9BYC - chains A and B of the 4 polymer chains in the assembly; structure by electron microscopy, 3.94 A resolution.

== Chain A (and B) ==
Molecule: Ribonucleoside-diphosphate reductase subunit alpha
Source organism: Bacillus subtilis
Notes: EC 1.17.4.1; chain B of this document is another copy of the same molecule, construct and numbering; everything in this record applies to it too
UniProtKB: P50620 (RIR1_BACSU); numbering as in UniProt (aligned over 1-700)
Sequence (700 residues; each row starts with the number of its first residue):
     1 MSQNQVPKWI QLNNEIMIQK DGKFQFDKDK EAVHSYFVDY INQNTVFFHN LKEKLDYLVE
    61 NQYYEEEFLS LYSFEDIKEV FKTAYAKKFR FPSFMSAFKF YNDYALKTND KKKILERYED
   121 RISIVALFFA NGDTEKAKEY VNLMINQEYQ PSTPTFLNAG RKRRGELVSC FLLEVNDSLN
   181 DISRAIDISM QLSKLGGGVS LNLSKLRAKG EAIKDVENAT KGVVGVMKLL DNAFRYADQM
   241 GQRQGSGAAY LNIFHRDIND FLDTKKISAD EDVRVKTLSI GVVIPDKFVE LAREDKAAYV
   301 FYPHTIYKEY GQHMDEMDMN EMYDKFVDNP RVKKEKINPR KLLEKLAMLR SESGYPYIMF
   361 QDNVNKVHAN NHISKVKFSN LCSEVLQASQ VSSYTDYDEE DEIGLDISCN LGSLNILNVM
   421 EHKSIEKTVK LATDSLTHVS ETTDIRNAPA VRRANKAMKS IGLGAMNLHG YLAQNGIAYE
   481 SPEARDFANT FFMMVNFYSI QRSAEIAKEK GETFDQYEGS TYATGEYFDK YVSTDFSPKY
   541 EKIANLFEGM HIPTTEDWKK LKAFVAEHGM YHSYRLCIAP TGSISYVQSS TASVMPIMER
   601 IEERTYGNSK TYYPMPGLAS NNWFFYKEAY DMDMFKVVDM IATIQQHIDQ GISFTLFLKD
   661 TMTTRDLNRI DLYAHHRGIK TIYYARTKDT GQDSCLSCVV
Not modelled in the structure: 1-5, 689-700
Residues lining bound ligands:
  - ATP (adenosine-5'-triphosphate): Val-33, His-34, Phe-37, Val-38, Asn-42, Phe-89, Arg-90, Phe-91, Arg-117
  - 2'-deoxyguanosine-5'-diphosphate (DGI): Val-46, Phe-47, Phe-48, His-49, Asn-50, Leu-51, Lys-54, Lys-78, Phe-81, Lys-82, Tyr-85, Asp-120
  - dTTP (TTP), molecule 1: Asp-177, Ser-178, Leu-179, Asn-180, Ile-182, Leu-206, Arg-207, Ala-212, Ile-213, Lys-214, Ala-219, Thr-220, Lys-221, His-304
  - dTTP (TTP), molecule 2: Lys-194, Tyr-236, Ala-237, Asp-238, Gln-239
Swiss-Prot annotation at these positions:
  - active site: Asn-380 (Proton acceptor), Cys-382 (Cysteine radical intermediate), Glu-384 (Proton acceptor)
  - binding site (substrate): Thr-153, Ser-169, Cys-170, Gly-198, Asn-380 to Glu-384, Pro-580 to Ile-584
  - site: Cys-170 (Important for hydrogen atom transfer), Asp-177 (Allosteric effector binding), Arg-207 (Allosteric effector binding), Cys-409 (Important for hydrogen atom transfer), Tyr-683 (Important for electron transfer), Tyr-684 (Important for electron transfer), Cys-695 (Interacts with thioredoxin/glutaredoxin), Cys-698 (Interacts with thioredoxin/glutaredoxin)
Reported in the primary citation:
  - catalytic residues: Cys-382, Tyr-684 (citing earlier work)

== Chain A / chain B interface ==
Pairs across the interface - 64 pairs, chain A then chain B:
  Leu-179(A) / Met-190(B)
  Leu-179(A) / Gln-191(B)
  Leu-179(A) / Lys-194(B)
  Leu-179(A) / Tyr-236(B)  hydrophobic
  Asn-180(A) / Gln-191(B)  hydrogen bond
  Asn-180(A) / Asn-447(B)
  Ile-182(A) / Tyr-236(B)
  Ser-183(A) / Asp-187(B)  hydrogen bond
  Ser-183(A) / Met-190(B)
  Arg-184(A) / Arg-184(B)
  Asp-187(A) / Ser-183(B)  hydrogen bond
  Met-190(A) / Leu-179(B)
  Met-190(A) / Ser-183(B)
  Gln-191(A) / Leu-179(B)
  Gln-191(A) / Asn-180(B)
  Lys-194(A) / Leu-179(B)
  Lys-194(A) / Lys-214(B)
  Ile-213(A) / Met-240(B)  hydrophobic
  Asp-215(A) / Arg-163(B)
  Val-216(A) / Met-240(B)  hydrophobic
  Val-216(A) / Gln-242(B)
  Ala-219(A) / Met-240(B)
  Ala-219(A) / Gly-241(B)
  Lys-221(A) / Arg-235(B)
  Lys-221(A) / Tyr-236(B)
  Lys-221(A) / Asp-238(B)  salt bridge
  Gly-225(A) / Tyr-236(B)
  Val-226(A) / Tyr-236(B)
  Leu-229(A) / Asn-232(B)
  Leu-229(A) / Ala-233(B)  hydrophobic
  Leu-229(A) / Tyr-236(B)  hydrophobic
  Asn-232(A) / Lys-228(B)
  Asn-232(A) / Leu-229(B)
  Asn-232(A) / Asn-232(B)  hydrogen bond
  Ala-233(A) / Leu-229(B)  hydrophobic
  Arg-235(A) / Lys-221(B)
  Tyr-236(A) / Leu-179(B)  hydrophobic
  Tyr-236(A) / Ile-182(B)
  Tyr-236(A) / Lys-221(B)
  Tyr-236(A) / Gly-225(B)
  Tyr-236(A) / Val-226(B)
  Tyr-236(A) / Leu-229(B)  hydrophobic
  Asp-238(A) / Lys-221(B)  salt bridge
  Met-240(A) / Val-216(B)  hydrophobic
  Met-240(A) / Glu-217(B)
  Met-240(A) / Asn-218(B)
  Asp-396(A) / Arg-446(B)
  Asp-396(A) / Asn-447(B)  hydrogen bond
  Tyr-397(A) / Asp-401(B)  hydrogen bond
  Tyr-397(A) / Ile-403(B)
  Tyr-397(A) / Arg-446(B)
  Tyr-397(A) / Asn-447(B)
  Tyr-397(A) / Pro-449(B)  hydrophobic
  Asp-398(A) / Arg-446(B)  salt bridge
  Asp-401(A) / Tyr-397(B)  hydrogen bond
  Ile-403(A) / Tyr-397(B)
  Arg-446(A) / Asp-396(B)
  Arg-446(A) / Tyr-397(B)
  Arg-446(A) / Asp-398(B)  salt bridge
  Asn-447(A) / Asn-180(B)  hydrogen bond
  Asn-447(A) / Asp-396(B)  hydrogen bond
  Asn-447(A) / Tyr-397(B)
  Pro-449(A) / Tyr-397(B)  hydrophobic
  Arg-452(A) / Asp-398(B)  salt bridge
Interface residues without a listed pair, chain A (36 interface residues in all): Arg-163, Ile-186, Gly-222, Tyr-394
Interface residues without a listed pair, chain B (37 interface residues in all): Asp-215, Ala-219

== In short ==
Chain A and chain B form an interface of 36 and 37 residues respectively; the contacts include 9 hydrogen
bonds and 5 salt bridges. Polar contacts include Lys-221(A)/Asp-238(B), Asp-398(A)/Arg-446(B) and
Arg-452(A)/Asp-398(B). Chain A binds dTTP, ATP and 2'-deoxyguanosine-5'-diphosphate. The paper reports
catalytic residues Cys-382(A) and Tyr-684(A).
Both chains are Ribonucleoside-diphosphate reductase subunit alpha (Bacillus subtilis). Entry 9BYC (Class 12
model for product condition of Bacillus subtilis ribonucleotide reductase complex) was determined by electron
microscopy, deposited together with 9BW3, 9BWX, 9BX2, 9BX3, 9BX6, 9BX8 and 39 further entries.
